PDB entry 1AZP | X-ray diffraction, 1.60 A resolution | chains C and A of the 3 polymer chains in the assembly

Chain C:
Molecule: 8-nt DNA strand
Sequence (8 nucleotides; row label = number of the first residue in the row):
   109 GCGATCGC

Chain A:
Name: Protein (hyperthermophile chromosomal protein SAC7D)
From: Sulfolobus acidocaldarius
UniProtKB: P13123 (DN71_SULAC); residues 2-66 here correspond to UniProt positions 1-65 (UniProt number = residue number - 1)
Chain sequence (66 residues; row label = number of the first residue in the row):
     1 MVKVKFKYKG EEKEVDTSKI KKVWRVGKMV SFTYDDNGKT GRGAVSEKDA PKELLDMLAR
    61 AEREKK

How chain C and chain A interact:
Contacting residue pairs (17; chain C residue first):
  DA112(C) - Lys9(A)  phosphate contact
  DA112(C) - Arg42(A)  base contact
  DT113(C) - Tyr8(A)  sugar contact
  DT113(C) - Lys9(A)  salt bridge to the phosphate
  DC114(C) - Lys7(A)  sugar contact
  DC114(C) - Tyr8(A)  sugar contact
  DC114(C) - Lys9(A)  hydrogen bond to the phosphate
  DC114(C) - Gly10(A)  phosphate contact
  DC114(C) - Met29(A)  base contact
  DC114(C) - Ala44(A)  sugar contact
  DG115(C) - Lys7(A)  salt bridge to the phosphate
  DG115(C) - Val26(A)  hydrogen bond to the base
  DG115(C) - Met29(A)  sugar contact
  DG115(C) - Ser46(A)  phosphate contact
  DC116(C) - Lys28(A)  hydrogen bond to the phosphate
  DC116(C) - Ser46(A)  hydrogen bond to the phosphate
  DC116(C) - Lys48(A)  phosphate contact
Interface residues without a listed pair, chain A (14 interface residues in all): Gly27, Ser31, Val45

Summary:
5 residues of chain C and 14 residues of chain A are in contact, with 4 hydrogen bonds and 2 salt bridges.
Polar pairs include DG115(C)-Val26(A), DC114(C)-Lys9(A) and DC116(C)-Lys28(A).
Chain C is an 8-nt DNA strand and chain A is Protein (hyperthermophile chromosomal protein SAC7D) (Sulfolobus
acidocaldarius); the structure, Hyperthermophile chromosomal protein SAC7D bound with kinked DNA duplex, was
determined by X-ray diffraction (same publication as 1AZQ).
